Entry 1L24 (X-ray diffraction, 1.70 A resolution); this record covers chain A.

# Chain A
Name: T4 lysozyme
Source organism: Enterobacteria phage T4
Notes: EC 3.2.1.17
UniProt: P00720 (LYS_BPT4); residue numbers follow UniProt; this construct covers 1-164
Chain sequence (164 residues; each row starts with the number of its first residue):
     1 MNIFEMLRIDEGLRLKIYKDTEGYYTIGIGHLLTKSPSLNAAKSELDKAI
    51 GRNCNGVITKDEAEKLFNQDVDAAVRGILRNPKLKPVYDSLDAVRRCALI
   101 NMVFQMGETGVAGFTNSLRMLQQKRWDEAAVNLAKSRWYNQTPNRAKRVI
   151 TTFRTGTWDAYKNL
Sequence notes: engineered mutation Pro82 (Ala in P00720)
Curated features (UniProtKB/Swiss-Prot):
  - active site (Proton donor/acceptor): Glu11, Asp20
  - binding site (substrate): Leu32, Phe104, Ser117, Asn132
  - mutagenesis: Glu11 (E11A/F/H/M/N: Complete loss of enzymatic activity; E11N: Loss of 84% of enzymatic activity; E11Q: Complete loss of activity), Asp20 (D20A/N/S/T: Complete loss of enzymatic activity; D20C: Nearly no effet on specific enzymatic activity; D20E/Q: Loss of 99% of enzymatic activity), Thr26 (T26E: Complete loss of activity at neutral pH; covalently bound substrate; T26H: Facilitates transglycosylation more effectively than hydrolysis; covalently bound substrate), Gly30 (G30A: Almost complete loss of enzymatic activity; G30F: Almost complete loss of enzymatic activity. The enzyme is destabilized by 1.5 kcal/mol), Ser117 (S117F: 10-fold decrease in enzymatic activity; S117I: 500-fold decrease in enzymatic activity; S117V: 50-fold decrease in enzymatic activity), Asn132 (N132I: 5-fold decrease in enzymatic activity; N132M/F: 2-fold decrease in enzymatic activity)

# Overview
Curated annotation (UniProt) lists active-site residues Glu11 and Asp20, 4 substrate-binding residues and 6
mutagenesis sites.
Chain A is T4 lysozyme (Enterobacteria phage T4); the structure, Enhanced protein thermostability from
site-directed mutations that decrease the entropy of unfolding, was determined by X-ray diffraction (same
publication as 1L23).
